9QCL - chains A and B of the 14 polymer chains in the assembly; structure by electron microscopy, 3.70 A resolution.

# Chain A (and B)
Protein: ATP-dependent Clp protease ATP-binding subunit ClpC
Source organism: Staphylococcus aureus
Notes: chain B of this document is another copy of the same molecule, construct and numbering; everything in this record applies to it too
Reference sequence: Q2G0P5 (CLPC_STAA8); residues 1-818 here = UniProt positions 1-818
Amino-acid sequence (818 residues; each row starts with the number of its first residue):
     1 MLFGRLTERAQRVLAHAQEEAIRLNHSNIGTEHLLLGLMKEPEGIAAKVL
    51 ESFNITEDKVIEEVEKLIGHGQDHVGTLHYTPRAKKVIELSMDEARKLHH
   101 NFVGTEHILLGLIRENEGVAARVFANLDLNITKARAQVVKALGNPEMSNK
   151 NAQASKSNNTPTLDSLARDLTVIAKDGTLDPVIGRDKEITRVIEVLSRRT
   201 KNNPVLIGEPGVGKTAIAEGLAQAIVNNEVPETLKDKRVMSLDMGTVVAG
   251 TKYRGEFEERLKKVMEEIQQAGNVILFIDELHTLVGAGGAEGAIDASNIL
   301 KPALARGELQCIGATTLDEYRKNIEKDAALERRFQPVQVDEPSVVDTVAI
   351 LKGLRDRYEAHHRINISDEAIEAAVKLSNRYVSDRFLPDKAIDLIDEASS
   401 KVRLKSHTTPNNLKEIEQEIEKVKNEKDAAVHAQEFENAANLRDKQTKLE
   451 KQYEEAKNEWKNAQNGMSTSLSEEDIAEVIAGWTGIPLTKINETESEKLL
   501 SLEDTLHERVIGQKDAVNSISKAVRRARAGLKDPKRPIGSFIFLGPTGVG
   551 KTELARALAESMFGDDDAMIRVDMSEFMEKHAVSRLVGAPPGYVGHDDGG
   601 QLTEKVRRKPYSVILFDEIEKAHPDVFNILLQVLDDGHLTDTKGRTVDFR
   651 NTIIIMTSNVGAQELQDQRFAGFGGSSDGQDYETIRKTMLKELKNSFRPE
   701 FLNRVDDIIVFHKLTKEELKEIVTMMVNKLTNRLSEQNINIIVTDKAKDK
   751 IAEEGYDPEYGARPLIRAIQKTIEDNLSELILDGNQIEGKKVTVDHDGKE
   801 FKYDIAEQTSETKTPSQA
Not modelled in the structure: 1-158, 248-254, 280, 282-298, 595-600, 809-818 (chain B: 143-158, 248-254, 280, 282-298, 595-600, 809-818)
Swiss-Prot annotation at these positions:
  - binding site (ATP): Gly-208 to Thr-215, Gly-545 to Thr-552
From the paper describing this entry:
  - contacts within the chain: Lys-85/Asp-356 (salt bridge), Lys-85/Glu-359 (salt bridge), Arg-122/Asn-462 (hydrogen bond)
  - self-association interface (contacts with another copy of this molecule): Phe-436
  - mutagenesis - T7D, R9A, E32A, K85A, E106A, D356A, E435A, F436A: increased catalytic activity on FITC-casein
  - mutagenesis - E32A/E106A: increased catalytic activity
  - mutagenesis - E106A: abolished catalytic activity on pArg
  - mutagenesis - R122A, N462A: unchanged catalytic activity on FITC-casein

# Chain A / chain B interface
Residue-residue contacts (58):
  Asp-180(A) with Arg-199(B), salt bridge
  Gly-245(A) with Lys-326(B)
  Arg-357(A) with Arg-199(B)
  His-361(A) with Ser-197(B), hydrogen bond (side chain-backbone); Arg-198(B); Arg-199(B), hydrogen bond (side chain-backbone)
  Asp-396(A) with Arg-198(B), salt bridge
  Ser-400(A) with Glu-194(B)
  Glu-417(A) with Asn-228(B)
  Asn-425(A) with Phe-3(B), hydrogen bond (side chain-backbone); Gly-4(B), hydrogen bond (side chain-backbone); Arg-5(B); Leu-6(B); Thr-7(B)
  Glu-426(A) with Leu-6(B); Glu-8(B), hydrogen bond (side chain-backbone); Gln-11(B), hydrogen bond
  Ala-429(A) with Thr-7(B); Glu-8(B); Arg-9(B), hydrogen bond (backbone-side chain)
  Ala-430(A) with Glu-8(B)
  His-432(A) with Ile-45(B); Phe-102(B)
  Ala-433(A) with Arg-9(B); Glu-43(B); Ile-45(B), hydrophobic
  Gln-434(A) with Ala-141(B)
  Glu-435(A) with Arg-9(B); Glu-43(B)
  Leu-442(A) with Glu-8(B)
  Arg-571(A) with Glu-700(B); Asn-703(B)
  Val-572(A) with Glu-700(B)
  Asp-573(A) with Pro-699(B); Glu-700(B), hydrogen bond (side chain-backbone)
  Ser-575(A) with Phe-697(B); Pro-699(B)
  Glu-576(A) with Arg-698(B), salt bridge
  Tyr-593(A) with Lys-580(B)
  Val-594(A) with Lys-580(B); His-581(B)
  Gln-601(A) with Asn-628(B), hydrogen bond
  Glu-618(A) with Pro-699(B)
  Arg-733(A) with Leu-531(B), hydrogen bond (side chain-backbone)
  Leu-734(A) with Leu-531(B), hydrophobic
  Tyr-760(A) with Lys-687(B)
  Arg-763(A) with Lys-687(B); Leu-690(B)
  Arg-767(A) with Glu-683(B), salt bridge; Arg-686(B)
  Gln-770(A) with Asp-707(B)
  Glu-774(A) with Arg-526(B), salt bridge
  Asp-775(A) with Lys-522(B), salt bridge
  Ser-778(A) with Arg-525(B)
  Leu-782(A) with Leu-499(B); Leu-500(B); Arg-525(B)
  Asp-783(A) with Leu-500(B)
Interface residues without a listed pair, chain A (53 interface residues in all): Leu-179, Thr-215, His-362, Glu-397, Leu-404, His-407, Lys-414, Glu-421, Asp-428, Asn-438, Thr-552, Arg-556, Asp-567, Arg-585, Lys-605, Gln-737, Pro-764
Interface residues without a listed pair, chain B (52 interface residues in all): Leu-142, Thr-190, Arg-191, Asn-227, Glu-229, Pro-231, Arg-332, Arg-333, Ala-529, Pro-624, Asp-635, Lys-694, Ser-696, Arg-704, Ile-708

# Overview
53 residues of chain A face 52 of chain B across their interface, with 10 hydrogen bonds and 6 salt bridges.
Polar contacts include Asp-180(A)/Arg-199(B), Asp-396(A)/Arg-198(B) and Glu-576(A)/Arg-698(B). From the paper:
T7D, R9A and E32A of chain A, among others, increase catalytic activity on FITC-casein; a self-association
interface involving Phe-436(A); 11 substitutions were tested in all.
Chain A and chain B are both ATP-dependent Clp protease ATP-binding subunit ClpC (Staphylococcus aureus); the
structure, S.aureus ClpC tetradecameric resting state, was determined by electron microscopy, deposited
together with 9QQR and 9QRW.
